PDB entry 6P28 | X-ray diffraction, 1.35 A resolution | chain A

== Chain A ==
Protein: Dolichyl-phosphate-mannose--protein mannosyltransferase 2
Organism: Saccharomyces cerevisiae
Notes: EC 2.4.1.109; fragment: MIR domain
UniProtKB: P31382 (PMT2_YEAST); residues 1-196 here correspond to UniProt positions 337-532 (UniProt number = residue number + 336)
Sequence (196 residues; numbered 1 to 196; the number before each row is that of its first residue):
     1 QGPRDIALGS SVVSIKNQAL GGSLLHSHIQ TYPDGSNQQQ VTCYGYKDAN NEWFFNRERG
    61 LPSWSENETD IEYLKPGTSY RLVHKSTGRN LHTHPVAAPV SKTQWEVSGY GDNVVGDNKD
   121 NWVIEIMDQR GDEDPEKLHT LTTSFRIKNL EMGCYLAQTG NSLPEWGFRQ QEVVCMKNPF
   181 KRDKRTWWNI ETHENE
Unresolved in the structure: 1-3, 196
Disulfide bonds: C154-C175

== In short ==
Chain A is Dolichyl-phosphate-mannose--protein mannosyltransferase 2 (Saccharomyces cerevisiae); the
structure, Crystal structure of the MIR domain (aa 337-532) of the S. cerevisiae mannosyltransferase Pmt2, was
determined by X-ray diffraction, deposited together with 6P25 and 6P2R.
